PDB entry 4RW4 | X-ray diffraction, 2.67 A resolution | chains A and B

Chain A:
Name: Reverse transcriptase/ribonuclease H, p66 subunit
Organism: Human immunodeficiency virus type 1 BH10
Notes: EC 2.7.7.49, 2.7.7.7, 3.1.26.13, 3.1.13.2
Reference sequence: P03366 (POL_HV1B1); residues 1-555 here correspond to UniProt positions 600-1154 (UniProt number = residue number + 599)
Amino-acid sequence (557 residues; numbered -1 to 555; the number before each row is that of its first residue; numbers below 1 keep their minus sign (Met-1 is residue -1)):
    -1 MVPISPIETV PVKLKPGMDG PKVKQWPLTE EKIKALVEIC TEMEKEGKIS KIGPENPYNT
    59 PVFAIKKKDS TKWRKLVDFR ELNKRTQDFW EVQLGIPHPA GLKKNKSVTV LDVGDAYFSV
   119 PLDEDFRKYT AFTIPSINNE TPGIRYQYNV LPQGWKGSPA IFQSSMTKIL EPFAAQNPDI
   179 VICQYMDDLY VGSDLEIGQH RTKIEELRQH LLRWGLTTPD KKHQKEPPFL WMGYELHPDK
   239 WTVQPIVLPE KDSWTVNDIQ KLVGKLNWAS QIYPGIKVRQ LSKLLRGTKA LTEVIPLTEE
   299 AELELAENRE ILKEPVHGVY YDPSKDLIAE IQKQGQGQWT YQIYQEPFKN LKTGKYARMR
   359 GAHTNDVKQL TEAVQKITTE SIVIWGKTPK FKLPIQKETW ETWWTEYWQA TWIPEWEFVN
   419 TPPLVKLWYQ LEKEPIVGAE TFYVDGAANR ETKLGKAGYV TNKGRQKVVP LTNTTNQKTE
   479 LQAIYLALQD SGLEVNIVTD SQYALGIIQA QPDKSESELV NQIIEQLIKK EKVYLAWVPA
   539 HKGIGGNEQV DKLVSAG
Disordered / not traced: 64-70, 89-92, 218-222, 553-555
Differences from the reference sequence: expression tag (-1 to 0); engineered mutation Asn103 (Lys702 in P03366), Ala172 (Lys771 in P03366), Ala173 (Lys772 in P03366), Cys181 (Tyr780 in P03366), Ser280 (Cys879 in P03366)
Residues lining bound ligands: 494 ((2E)-3-(3-chloro-5-{4-chloro-2-[2-(2,4-dioxo-3,4-dihydropyrimidin-1(2H)-yl)ethoxy]phenoxy}phenyl)prop-2-enenitrile): Pro95, Leu100, Lys101, Lys102, Asn103, Val106, Val108, Val179, Cys181, Tyr188, Val189, Gly190, Pro225, Phe227, Leu228, Trp229, Leu234, His235, Pro236, Tyr318
Swiss-Prot annotation at these positions:
  - region: Phe227 to His235 (RT 'primer grip')
  - motif: Trp398 to Trp414 (Tryptophan repeat motif)
  - binding site (Mg(2+)): Asp110, Asp185, Asp186, Asp443, Glu478, Asp498, Asp549
  - site: Trp401 (Essential for RT p66/p51 heterodimerization), Trp414 (Essential for RT p66/p51 heterodimerization), Phe440, Tyr441 (Cleavage)
Reported in the primary citation:
  - binding site for 494: Pro95, Leu100, Asn103, Val106, Val108, Val179, Tyr188, Gly190, Phe227, Trp229, Leu234, Pro236
  - conformationally variable residues (side-chain flip): Pro95, Val179

Chain B:
Name: Reverse transcriptase/ribonuclease H, p51 subunit
Organism: Human immunodeficiency virus type 1 BH10
Notes: EC 2.7.7.49
Reference sequence: P03366 (POL_HV1B1); residues 1-428 here correspond to UniProt positions 600-1027 (UniProt number = residue number + 599)
Amino-acid sequence (428 residues; each row starts with the number of its first residue):
     1 PISPIETVPV KLKPGMDGPK VKQWPLTEEK IKALVEICTE MEKEGKISKI GPENPYNTPV
    61 FAIKKKDSTK WRKLVDFREL NKRTQDFWEV QLGIPHPAGL KKKKSVTVLD VGDAYFSVPL
   121 DEDFRKYTAF TIPSINNETP GIRYQYNVLP QGWKGSPAIF QSSMTKILEP FKKQNPDIVI
   181 YQYMDDLYVG SDLEIGQHRT KIEELRQHLL RWGLTTPDKK HQKEPPFLWM GYELHPDKWT
   241 VQPIVLPEKD SWTVNDIQKL VGKLNWASQI YPGIKVRQLS KLLRGTKALT EVIPLTEEAE
   301 LELAENREIL KEPVHGVYYD PSKDLIAEIQ KQGQGQWTYQ IYQEPFKNLK TGKYARMRGA
   361 HTNDVKQLTE AVQKITTESI VIWGKTPKFK LPIQKETWET WWTEYWQATW IPEWEFVNTP
   421 PLVKLWYQ
Disordered / not traced: 1-4, 213-231
Differences from the reference sequence: engineered mutation Ser280 (Cys879 in P03366)
Swiss-Prot annotation at these positions:
  - region: Phe227 to His235 (RT 'primer grip')
  - motif: Trp398 to Trp414 (Tryptophan repeat motif)
  - binding site (Mg(2+)): Asp110, Asp185, Asp186
  - site (Essential for RT p66/p51 heterodimerization): Trp401, Trp414

Chain A / chain B interface:
Pairs across the interface (109):
  Val8(A) - Glu53(B)
  Pro9(A) - Glu53(B)
  Gln85(A) - Glu53(B)  hydrogen bond (side chain-backbone)
  Asp86(A) - Lys20(B)  salt bridge
  Asp86(A) - Pro55(B)
  Phe87(A) - Pro52(B)
  Trp88(A) - Pro52(B)  hydrogen bond (backbone-backbone)
  Trp88(A) - Asn54(B)
  Trp88(A) - Pro55(B)
  Trp88(A) - Asn57(B)
  Trp88(A) - Thr131(B)
  Trp88(A) - Arg143(B)
  Gly93(A) - Asn137(B)
  Pro95(A) - Asn136(B)
  Pro95(A) - Asn137(B)
  His96(A) - Asn136(B)  hydrogen bond (backbone-side chain)
  Gly99(A) - Asn136(B)
  Leu100(A) - Glu138(B)
  Lys101(A) - Glu138(B)  salt bridge
  Ala158(A) - Pro52(B)  hydrophobic
  Ile159(A) - Pro52(B)  hydrophobic
  Gln161(A) - Pro140(B)
  Ser162(A) - Pro52(B)
  Ile180(A) - Thr139(B)
  Cys181(A) - Glu138(B)
  Gln182(A) - Glu138(B)  hydrogen bond (backbone-backbone)
  Gln182(A) - Pro140(B)
  Gln373(A) - Thr397(B)  hydrogen bond
  Gln373(A) - Thr400(B)
  Gln373(A) - Trp401(B)  hydrogen bond
  Thr376(A) - Thr400(B)
  Thr376(A) - Trp401(B)
  Ile380(A) - Pro25(B)  hydrophobic
  Ile380(A) - Leu26(B)
  Ile380(A) - Thr27(B)
  Val381(A) - Pro25(B)  hydrophobic
  Val381(A) - Ile135(B)
  Val381(A) - Asn136(B)  hydrogen bond (backbone-backbone)
  Ile382(A) - Ile135(B)
  Ile382(A) - Asn136(B)
  Trp383(A) - Ile135(B)
  Gly384(A) - Thr27(B)
  Gly384(A) - Glu28(B)  hydrogen bond (backbone-backbone)
  Gly384(A) - Ile135(B)
  Thr386(A) - Trp401(B)
  Trp402(A) - Lys331(B)  hydrogen bond (backbone-side chain)
  Trp402(A) - His361(B)
  Trp402(A) - Asp364(B)
  Tyr405(A) - Lys331(B)  hydrogen bond (backbone-side chain)
  Trp406(A) - Lys331(B)
  Trp406(A) - Val417(B)
  Trp406(A) - Asn418(B)
  Trp406(A) - Thr419(B)
  Trp406(A) - Pro420(B)
  Trp406(A) - Pro421(B)
  Gln407(A) - Lys331(B)  hydrogen bond (backbone-side chain)
  Gln407(A) - Pro392(B)
  Gln407(A) - Ile393(B)
  Gln407(A) - Gln394(B)  hydrogen bond
  Gln407(A) - Val417(B)  hydrogen bond (side chain-backbone)
  Gln407(A) - Asn418(B)
  Ala408(A) - Trp337(B)  hydrophobic
  Ala408(A) - Asp364(B)
  Ala408(A) - Pro392(B)  hydrogen bond (backbone-backbone)
  Ala408(A) - Ile393(B)
  Thr409(A) - Asp364(B)  hydrogen bond (backbone-side chain)
  Trp410(A) - Thr362(B)
  Trp410(A) - Asn363(B)
  Trp410(A) - Val365(B)  hydrophobic
  Trp410(A) - Trp401(B)
  Trp410(A) - Tyr405(B)
  Pro412(A) - Trp401(B)  hydrophobic
  Pro433(A) - Asn255(B)
  Pro433(A) - Leu289(B)  hydrophobic
  Ile434(A) - Thr290(B)
  Val435(A) - Thr290(B)
  Thr439(A) - Lys287(B)
  Thr439(A) - Ala288(B)
  Thr439(A) - Leu289(B)  hydrogen bond (side chain-backbone)
  Tyr441(A) - Val254(B)
  Tyr441(A) - Gln258(B)
  Tyr441(A) - Thr286(B)
  Tyr441(A) - Lys287(B)  hydrogen bond (side chain-backbone)
  Thr459(A) - Thr286(B)  hydrogen bond (backbone-side chain)
  Asn460(A) - Thr286(B)  hydrogen bond (backbone-side chain)
  Asn460(A) - Lys287(B)
  Asn460(A) - Ala288(B)
  Asn494(A) - Leu289(B)
  Val496(A) - Leu289(B)  hydrophobic
  Leu503(A) - Leu422(B)  hydrophobic
  Gly504(A) - Pro420(B)
  Tyr532(A) - Asn255(B)  hydrogen bond
  Tyr532(A) - Leu289(B)  hydrophobic
  Trp535(A) - Leu422(B)
  Trp535(A) - Trp426(B)  hydrophobic
  Val536(A) - Gln258(B)
  Pro537(A) - Gly262(B)
  Pro537(A) - Asn265(B)
  Lys540(A) - Asn265(B)
  Lys540(A) - Lys275(B)
  Lys540(A) - Val276(B)
  Lys540(A) - Ser280(B)  hydrogen bond (backbone-side chain)
  Gly541(A) - Ser280(B)
  Ile542(A) - Leu283(B)  hydrophobic
  Gly543(A) - Leu283(B)  hydrogen bond (backbone-backbone)
  Gly543(A) - Arg284(B)
  Gly543(A) - Gly285(B)
  Gly544(A) - Gly285(B)  hydrogen bond (backbone-backbone)
  Gly544(A) - Thr286(B)
Interface residues without a listed pair, chain A (65 interface residues in all): Ile94, Thr165, Glu169, Thr369, Thr377, Thr403, Val458, Gln500, Gln507, Ala534
Interface residues without a listed pair, chain B (58 interface residues in all): Lys49, Val261, Leu368

Overview:
65 residues of chain A and 58 residues of chain B are in contact, with 23 hydrogen bonds and 2 salt bridges.
Polar contacts include Asp86(A)-Lys20(B), Lys101(A)-Glu138(B) and Gln85(A)-Glu53(B). Chain A binds compound
494. From the paper: a binding site for 494 at Pro95(A), Leu100(A) and Asn103(A) among others; conformational
variability at Pro95(A) and Val179(A).
Here chain A is Reverse transcriptase/ribonuclease H, p66 subunit and chain B is Reverse
transcriptase/ribonuclease H, p51 subunit, both from Human immunodeficiency virus type 1 BH10. Entry 4RW4
(Crystal Structure of HIV-1 Reverse Transcriptase (K103N,Y181C) variant in complex with
(E)-3-(3-chloro-5-(4-chloro-2-(2-(2,4-dioxo-3,4- dihydropyrimidin-1(2H)-yl)ethoxy)phenoxy)phenyl)acrylonitrile
(JLJ494), a Non-nucleoside ...) was determined by X-ray diffraction (same publication as 4RW6, 4RW7, 4RW8 and
4RW9).
